8G2P - chains A and I of the 6 polymer chains in the assembly; structure by X-ray diffraction, 2.52 A resolution.

[Chain A]
Molecule: Cyclic GMP-AMP synthase
Organism: Mus musculus
Notes: EC 2.7.7.86
UniProtKB: Q8C6L5 (CGAS_MOUSE); numbering as in UniProt (aligned over 147-507)
Amino-acid sequence (364 residues; row label = number of the first residue in the row):
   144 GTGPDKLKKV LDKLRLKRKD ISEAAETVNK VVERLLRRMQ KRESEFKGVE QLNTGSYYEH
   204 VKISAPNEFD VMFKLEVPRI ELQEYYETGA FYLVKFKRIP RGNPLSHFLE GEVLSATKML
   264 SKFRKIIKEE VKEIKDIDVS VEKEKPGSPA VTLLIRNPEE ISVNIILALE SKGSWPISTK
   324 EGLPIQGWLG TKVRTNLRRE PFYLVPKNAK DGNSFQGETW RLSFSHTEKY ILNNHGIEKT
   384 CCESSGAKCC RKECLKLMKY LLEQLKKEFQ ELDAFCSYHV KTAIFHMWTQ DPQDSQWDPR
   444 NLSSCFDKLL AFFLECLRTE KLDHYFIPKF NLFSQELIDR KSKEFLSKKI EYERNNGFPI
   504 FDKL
Disordered / not traced: 144-147, 240-244, 351-358
Sequence notes: expression tag (144-146); engineered mutation Asn307 (Asp in Q8C6L5)
Ion coordination: Mg2+: Glu211, Asp213 (together with ATP); Zn2+: His378, Cys384, Cys385, Cys392
Ligand contacts:
  - ATP (adenosine-5'-triphosphate): Gly198, Ser199, Glu202, Lys205, Glu211, Asp213, Arg364, Leu365, Ser368, Glu371, Lys402, Ser420, Tyr421, Lys424, His467
  - GTP (guanosine-5'-triphosphate): Thr197, Glu211, Asp213, Met215, Pro289, Gly290, Ser291, Pro292, Ala293, Asn307, Ile309, Val348, Arg364, Ser366, Ser368
Swiss-Prot annotation at these positions:
  - region: Lys372 to Lys395 (DNA-binding)
  - motif: Leu154 to Leu159 (Nuclear export signal), Asp281 to Ser291 (Nuclear localization signal)
  - binding site (GTP): Thr197, Arg364 to Glu371
  - binding site (ATP): Ser199, Glu371, Lys402, Ser420 to Lys424
  - binding site (Mg(2+)): Glu211, Asp213
  - binding site (2',3'-cGAMP): Asp213, Gly290, Lys350, Arg364 to Ser366
  - binding site (Zn(2+)): His378, Cys384, Cys385, Cys392
  - site: Arg241 (Arginine-anchor)
  - modified residue: Lys156 (N6-lactoyllysine), Glu176 (PolyADP-ribosyl glutamic acid), Ser199 (Phosphoserine), Tyr201 (Phosphotyrosine), Glu272 (5-glutamyl polyglutamate), Ser291 (Phosphoserine), Glu302 (5-glutamyl glutamate), Lys372 (N6-acetyllysine), Lys382 (N6-acetyllysine), Lys402 (N6-acetyllysine), Ser420 (Phosphoserine), Lys491 (N6-methyllysine)
  - lipidation (S-palmitoyl cysteine): Cys392, Cys393, Cys459
  - cross-link (Glycyl lysine isopeptide (Lys-Gly)): Lys217 (interchain with G-Cter in SUMO), Lys271 (interchain with G-Cter in ubiquitin), Lys335 (interchain with G-Cter in SUMO), Lys372 (interchain with G-Cter in SUMO), Lys382 (interchain with G-Cter in SUMO), Lys399 (interchain with G-Cter in ubiquitin), Lys402 (interchain with G-Cter in ubiquitin), Lys409 (interchain with G-Cter in ubiquitin), Lys410 (interchain with G-Cter in ubiquitin), Lys464 (interchain with G-Cter in SUMO)
  - mutagenesis: Lys156 (K156Q: Mimics lactylation; knockin mice show higher mortality following HSV-1 infection), Asn172 (N172K: Induces alteration of the DNA-binding surface and leads to decreased synthesis of cyclic GMP-AMP (cGAMP); when associated with L-180), Glu176 (E176A: Abolished poly-ADP-ribosylation by PARP1, stimulating interferon production in knockin mice), Arg180 (R180L: Induces alteration of the DNA-binding surface and leads to decreased synthesis of cyclic GMP-AMP (cGAMP); when associated with K-182), Gly198 (G198A: Abolishes stimulation of interferon production; when associated with A-199), Ser199 (S199A: Abolishes stimulation of interferon production; when associated with A-199), Tyr201 (Y201E: Phosphomimetic mutant; reduced translocation to the nucleus following treatment with etoposide), Glu211 to Asp213 (Abolished nucleotidyltransferase activity. Does not affect nuclear localization and tethering to chromatin), Glu211 (E211A: Abolishes ability to promote type-I interferon production), Asp213 (D213A: Abolishes ability to promote type-I interferon production), Lys217 (K217R: Reduced sumoylation), Arg222 (R222E: Impaired tethering to chromatin, leading to constitutive activation in the absence of DNA), 31 further mutagenesis entries in UniProt

[Chain I]
Molecule: Palindromic DNA18
Sequence (18 nucleotides; numbered 1 to 18; the number before each row is that of its first residue):
     1 ATCTGTACAT GTACAGAT

[Chain A / chain I interface]
Residue-residue contacts (5):
  Thr334(A) - DA9(I)  phosphate contact
  Lys335(A) - DA9(I)  phosphate contact
  Lys335(A) - DT10(I)  salt bridge to the phosphate
  Thr338(A) - DC8(I)  hydrogen bond to the phosphate
  Thr338(A) - DA9(I)  hydrogen bond to the phosphate
Interface residues without a listed pair, chain A (4 interface residues in all): Arg342
Interface residues without a listed pair, chain I (4 interface residues in all): DA7

[Overview]
The chain A/chain I interface involves 4 residues from each chain, with 2 hydrogen bonds and 1 salt bridge.
Among the polar pairs are Thr338(A)-DC8(I), Thr338(A)-DA9(I) and Lys335(A)-DT10(I). Bound to chain A: ATP and
GTP.
Chain A is Cyclic GMP-AMP synthase (Mus musculus) and chain I is Palindromic DNA18; the structure, Structure
of Ternary Complex of cGAS with dsDNA and Bound ATP and GTP, was determined by X-ray diffraction.
